Entry 4TSC (X-ray diffraction, 1.92 A resolution); this record covers chains H and L of the 3 polymer chains in the assembly.

Chain H:
Name: FAb Heavy Chain
Organism: Homo sapiens
Notes: antibody fragment or engineered binder
Amino-acid sequence (222 residues; row label = number of the first residue in the row; a row labelled like 82A-82C holds insertion residues (82A, then the next letters in order)):
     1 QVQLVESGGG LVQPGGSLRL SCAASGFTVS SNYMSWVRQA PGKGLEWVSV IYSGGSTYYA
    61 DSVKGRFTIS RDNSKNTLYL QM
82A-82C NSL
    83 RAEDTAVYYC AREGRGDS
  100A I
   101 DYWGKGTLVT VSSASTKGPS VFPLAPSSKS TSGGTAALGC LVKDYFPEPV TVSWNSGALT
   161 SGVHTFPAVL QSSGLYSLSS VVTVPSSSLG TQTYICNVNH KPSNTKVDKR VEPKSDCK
Unresolved in the structure: 129-135, 185-189, 215-218
Cystine bridges: Cys-22/Cys-92, Cys-140/Cys-196

Chain L:
Name: FAb Light Chain
Organism: Homo sapiens
Notes: antibody fragment or engineered binder
Amino-acid sequence (217 residues; each row starts with the number of its first residue; note: 1 number in that range is skipped by the numbering (no residue carries it; nothing is unmodelled there); a row labelled like 27A-27C holds insertion residues (27A, then the next letters in order)):
     1 QSVLTQPPS
    11 VSGAPGQRVS ISCTGRS
27A-27C SNI
    28 GAGYDVHWYQ QLPGKAPKLL IYGNTNRPSG VPVRFSGSMS GTSASLAITG LQAEDEADYY
    88 CQSYDSSL
95A-95B SG
    96 SVFGGGTKLT VL
  107A G
   108 QPKAAPSVTL FPPSSEELQA NKATLVCLIS DFYPGAVTVA WKADSSPVKA GVETTTPSKQ
   168 SNNKYAASSY LSLTPEQWKS HRSYSCQVTH EGSTVEKTVA PTECS
Unresolved in the structure: 210-212
Cystine bridges: Cys-23/Cys-88, Cys-134/Cys-193

Interface between chain H and chain L:
Pairs across the interface (74):
  Val-37(H) with Phe-98(L), hydrophobic
  Gln-39(H) with Gln-38(L); Tyr-87(L), hydrogen bond
  Lys-43(H) with Tyr-87(L)
  Gly-44(H) with Tyr-87(L)
  Leu-45(H) with Gln-1(L); Pro-44(L), hydrophobic; Tyr-87(L); Phe-98(L)
  Glu-46(H) with Gln-1(L)
  Trp-47(H) with Gly-95B(L); Ser-96(L); Phe-98(L)
  Tyr-58(H) with Ser-95A(L)
  Asp-61(H) with Leu-95(L)
  Tyr-91(H) with Gln-38(L); Lys-42(L); Ala-43(L), hydrophobic
  Arg-97(H) with His-34(L); Tyr-49(L); Asn-53(L)
  Gly-98(H) with His-34(L), hydrogen bond (backbone-side chain)
  Asp-99(H) with Gln-89(L), hydrogen bond; Ser-90(L); Ser-96(L), hydrogen bond
  Ser-100(H) with His-34(L); Tyr-36(L)
  Ile-100A(H) with Tyr-36(L), hydrogen bond (backbone-side chain); Leu-46(L)
  Trp-103(H) with Tyr-36(L), hydrophobic; Ala-43(L), hydrophobic; Pro-44(L), hydrogen bond (side chain-backbone)
  Gly-104(H) with Ala-43(L)
  Val-121(H) with Glu-123(L)
  Phe-122(H) with Ser-121(L); Glu-123(L); Glu-124(L)
  Pro-123(H) with Ser-121(L); Glu-123(L)
  Leu-124(H) with Phe-118(L)
  Ala-125(H) with Phe-118(L)
  Ala-137(H) with Phe-118(L)
  Leu-138(H) with Phe-118(L), hydrophobic
  Leu-141(H) with Thr-131(L); Val-133(L), hydrophobic; Tyr-177(L), hydrophobic
  Lys-143(H) with Glu-124(L), salt bridge; Lys-129(L); Thr-131(L)
  His-164(H) with Ser-137(L); Gln-167(L); Ala-173(L)
  Phe-166(H) with Leu-135(L), hydrophobic; Ile-136(L); Ser-137(L); Ala-174(L); Ser-175(L)
  Pro-167(H) with Thr-162(L); Ser-165(L)
  Ala-168(H) with Thr-162(L)
  Val-169(H) with Glu-160(L); Thr-162(L); Tyr-177(L), hydrophobic
  Gln-171(H) with Glu-160(L)
  Ser-172(H) with Glu-160(L), hydrogen bond
  Leu-178(H) with Tyr-177(L)
  Ser-179(H) with Val-133(L); Leu-135(L); Tyr-177(L), hydrogen bond
  Val-181(H) with Leu-135(L), hydrophobic
  Lys-209(H) with Glu-123(L), salt bridge
  Lys-214(H) with Pro-120(L); Ser-121(L); Ser-122(L)
Interface residues without a listed pair, chain H (41 interface residues in all): Gly-139, Leu-170, Ser-177
Interface residues without a listed pair, chain L (45 interface residues in all): Asp-32, Lys-45, Gly-50, Tyr-91, Gly-100, Thr-116, Thr-161

Overview:
41 residues of chain H and 45 residues of chain L are in contact, with 8 hydrogen bonds and 2 salt bridges.
Polar pairs include Lys-143(H)/Glu-124(L), Lys-209(H)/Glu-123(L) and Gln-39(H)/Tyr-87(L).
Here chain H is FAb Heavy Chain and chain L is FAb Light Chain, both from Homo sapiens. Entry 4TSC (Structure
of a lysozyme antibody complex) was determined by X-ray diffraction.
